Entry 5CGH (X-ray diffraction, 2.50 A resolution); this record covers chains I and Y of the 30 polymer chains in the assembly.

Chain I:
Molecule: Proteasome subunit beta type-3
Source organism: Saccharomyces cerevisiae S288C
Notes: EC 3.4.25.1
UniProtKB: P25451 (PSB3_YEAST); residues 0-204 here correspond to UniProt positions 1-205 (UniProt number = residue number + 1)
Amino-acid sequence (205 residues; numbered 0 to 204; the number before each row is that of its first residue; numbering starts at 0):
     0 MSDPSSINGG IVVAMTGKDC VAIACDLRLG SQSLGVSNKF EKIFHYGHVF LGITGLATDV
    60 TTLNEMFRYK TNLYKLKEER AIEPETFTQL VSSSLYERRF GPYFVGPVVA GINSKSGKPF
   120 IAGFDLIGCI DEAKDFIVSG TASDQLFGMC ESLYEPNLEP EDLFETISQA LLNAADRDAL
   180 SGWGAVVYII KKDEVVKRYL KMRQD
Not modelled in the structure: 0
Bound ions: Mg2+ site 1: Ala-174, Asp-177, Ser-180; Mg2+ site 2: Asp-204 (shared with Ala-165(Y), Asp-168(Y), Ser-171(Y) of chain Y)
Swiss-Prot annotation at these positions:
  - modified residue: Ser-30 (Phosphoserine)
  - cross-link: Lys-69 (Glycyl lysine isopeptide (Lys-Gly) (interchain with G-Cter in ubiquitin))

Chain Y:
Molecule: Proteasome subunit beta type-5
Source organism: Saccharomyces cerevisiae S288C
Notes: EC 3.4.25.1; engineered mutation(s): G48C
UniProtKB: P30656 (PSB5_YEAST); residues 1-212 here correspond to UniProt positions 76-287 (UniProt number = residue number + 75)
Amino-acid sequence (212 residues; row label = number of the first residue in the row):
     1 TTTLAFRFQG GIIVAVDSRA TAGNWVASQT VKKVIEINPF LLGTMAGCAA DCQFWETWLG
    61 SQCRLHELRE KERISVAAAS KILSNLVYQY KGAGLSMGTM ICGYTRKEGP TIYYVDSDGT
   121 RLKGDIFCVG SGQTFAYGVL DSNYKWDLSV EDALYLGKRS ILAAAHRDAY SGGSVNLYHV
   181 TEDGWIYHGN HDVGELFWKV KEEEGSFNNV IG
Construct notes: conflict Cys-48 (Gly123 in P30656)
Bound ions: Mg2+: Ala-165, Asp-168, Ser-171 (shared with Asp-204(I) of chain I)

Interface between chain I and chain Y:
Residue-residue contacts - 45 pairs, chain I then chain Y:
  Leu-26(I) with Ile-211(Y), hydrophobic
  Arg-27(I) with Ala-169(Y)
  Ser-32(I) with Arg-167(Y); Asp-168(Y); Ala-169(Y), hydrogen bond (backbone-backbone); Tyr-170(Y)
  Leu-33(I) with Phe-135(Y), hydrophobic; Arg-167(Y)
  Gly-34(I) with Arg-167(Y), hydrogen bond (backbone-side chain)
  Val-35(I) with Arg-167(Y)
  Asn-37(I) with Asn-209(Y), hydrogen bond (side chain-backbone); Val-210(Y); Ile-211(Y)
  Lys-38(I) with Asn-209(Y), hydrogen bond (side chain-backbone); Ile-211(Y)
  Gln-144(I) with Trp-25(Y)
  Arg-176(I) with Trp-25(Y); Val-26(Y), hydrogen bond (side chain-backbone); Ala-27(Y), hydrogen bond (side chain-backbone); Ser-28(Y)
  Asp-177(I) with Asn-24(Y); Val-26(Y)
  Ala-178(I) with Asn-24(Y), hydrogen bond (backbone-backbone); Val-26(Y); Ala-169(Y); Tyr-170(Y), hydrophobic
  Leu-179(I) with Asn-24(Y)
  Trp-182(I) with His-166(Y), hydrogen bond (side chain-backbone); Arg-167(Y)
  Lys-200(I) with Trp-198(Y)
  Met-201(I) with Trp-198(Y)
  Arg-202(I) with Gln-29(Y); Gly-173(Y), hydrogen bond (side chain-backbone); Asp-192(Y), salt bridge; Gly-194(Y)
  Gln-203(I) with His-166(Y), hydrogen bond (backbone-side chain); Phe-197(Y); Trp-198(Y); Val-210(Y)
  Asp-204(I) with Arg-19(Y), salt bridge; Ala-165(Y); Ser-171(Y); Gly-172(Y); Gly-173(Y), hydrogen bond (side chain-backbone); Val-193(Y)
Interface residues without a listed pair, chain I (23 interface residues in all): Ser-5, Gln-31, Asp-175, Tyr-198
Interface residues without a listed pair, chain Y (26 interface residues in all): Asn-208

Summary:
23 residues of chain I and 26 residues of chain Y are in contact, with 11 hydrogen bonds and 2 salt bridges.
Polar contacts include Arg-202(I)/Asp-192(Y), Asp-204(I)/Arg-19(Y) and Gly-34(I)/Arg-167(Y). Ala-174(I),
Asp-177(I) and Ser-180(I) coordinate Mg2+ site 1. Asp-204(I), Ala-165(Y), Asp-168(Y) and Ser-171(Y) coordinate
Mg2+.
Here chain I is Proteasome subunit beta type-3 and chain Y is Proteasome subunit beta type-5, both from
Saccharomyces cerevisiae S288C. Entry 5CGH (Yeast 20S proteasome beta5-G48C mutant in complex with
alpha-chloroacetamide 5) was determined by X-ray diffraction together with 5CGF, 5CGG and 5CGI from the same
study.
